PDB entry 7W1M | electron microscopy, 6.50 A resolution (low resolution: residue-level contacts below are approximate; hydrogen-bond / salt-bridge calls are withheld) | chains B and C of the 8 polymer chains in the assembly

# Chain B
Name: Structural maintenance of chromosomes protein 3
From: Homo sapiens
UniProtKB: Q9UQE7 (SMC3_HUMAN); residues 1-1217 here = UniProt positions 1-1217
Sequence (1217 residues; numbered 1 to 1217; the number before each row is that of its first residue):
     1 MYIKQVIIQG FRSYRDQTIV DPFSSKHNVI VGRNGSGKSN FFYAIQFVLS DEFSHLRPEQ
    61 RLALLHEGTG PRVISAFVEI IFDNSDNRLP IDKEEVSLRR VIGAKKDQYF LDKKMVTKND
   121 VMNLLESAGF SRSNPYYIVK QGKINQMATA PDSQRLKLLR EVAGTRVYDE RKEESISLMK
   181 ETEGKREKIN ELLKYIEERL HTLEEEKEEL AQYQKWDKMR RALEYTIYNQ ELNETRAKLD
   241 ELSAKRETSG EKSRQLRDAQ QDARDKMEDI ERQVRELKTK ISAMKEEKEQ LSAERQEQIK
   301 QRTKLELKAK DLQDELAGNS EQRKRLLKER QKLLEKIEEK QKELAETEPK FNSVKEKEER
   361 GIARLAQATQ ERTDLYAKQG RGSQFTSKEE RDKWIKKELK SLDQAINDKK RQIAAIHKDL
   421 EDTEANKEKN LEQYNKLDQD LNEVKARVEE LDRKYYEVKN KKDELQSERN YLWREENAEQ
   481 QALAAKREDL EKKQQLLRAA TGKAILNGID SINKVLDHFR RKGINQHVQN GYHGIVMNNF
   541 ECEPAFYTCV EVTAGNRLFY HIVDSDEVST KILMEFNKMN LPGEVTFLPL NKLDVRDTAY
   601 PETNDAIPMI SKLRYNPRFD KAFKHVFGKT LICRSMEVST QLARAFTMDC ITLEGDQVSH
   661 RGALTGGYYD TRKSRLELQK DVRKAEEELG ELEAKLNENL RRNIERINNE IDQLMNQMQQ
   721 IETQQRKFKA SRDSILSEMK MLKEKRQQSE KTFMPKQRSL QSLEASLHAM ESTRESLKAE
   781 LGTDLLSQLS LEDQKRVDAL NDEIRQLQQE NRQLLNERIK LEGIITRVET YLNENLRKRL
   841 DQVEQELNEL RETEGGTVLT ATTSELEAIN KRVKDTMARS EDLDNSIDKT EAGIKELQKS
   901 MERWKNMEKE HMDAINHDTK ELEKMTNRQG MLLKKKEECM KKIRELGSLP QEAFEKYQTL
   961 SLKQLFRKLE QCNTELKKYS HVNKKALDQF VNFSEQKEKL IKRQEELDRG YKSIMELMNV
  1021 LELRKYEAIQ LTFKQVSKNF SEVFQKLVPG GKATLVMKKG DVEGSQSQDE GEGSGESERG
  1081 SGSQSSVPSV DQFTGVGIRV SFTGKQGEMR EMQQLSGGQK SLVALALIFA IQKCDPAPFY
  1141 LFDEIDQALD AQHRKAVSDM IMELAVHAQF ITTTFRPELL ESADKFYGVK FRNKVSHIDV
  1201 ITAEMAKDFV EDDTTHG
Unresolved in the structure: 257-914, 1061-1091
Small-molecule neighbours:
  - ADP (adenosine-5'-diphosphate), molecule 1: Arg12, Ser13, Gly35, Ser36, Gly37, Lys38, Ser39, Asn40, Ala63, Leu65, His66, Glu67, Gly68, Gln141, Phe1191
  - ADP, molecule 2: Phe1102, Arg1110, Gln1114, Leu1115, Ser1116, Gln1119
UniProt features mapped onto this chain:
  - binding site (ATP): Gly32 to Ser39
  - modified residue: Lys105 (N6-acetyllysine), Lys106 (N6-acetyllysine), Lys140 (N6-acetyllysine), Thr783 (Phosphothreonine), Ser787 (Phosphoserine), Ser886 (Phosphoserine), Ser1013 (Phosphoserine), Ser1065 (Phosphoserine), Ser1067 (Phosphoserine), Ser1074 (Phosphoserine), Ser1083 (Phosphoserine), Lys1190 (N6-acetyllysine)
  - natural variant: Gly380 to Gln384 (deletion: In CDLS3), Glu491 (deletion: In CDLS3)
  - mutagenesis: Lys105 (K105A: 20% loss of sister chromatid cohesion, no effect on cohesin complex assembly; when associated with A-106; K105Q: No effect on sister chromatid cohesion, nor on cohesin complex assembly ...), Lys106 (K106A: 20% loss of sister chromatid cohesion, no effect on cohesin complex assembly; when associated with A-105; K106Q: No effect on sister chromatid cohesion, nor on cohesin complex assembly ...)

# Chain C
Name: Double-strand-break repair protein rad21 homolog
From: Homo sapiens
UniProtKB: O60216 (RAD21_HUMAN); residue numbers follow UniProt; this construct covers 1-631
Sequence (631 residues; each row starts with the number of its first residue):
     1 MFYAHFVLSK RGPLAKIWLA AHWDKKLTKA HVFECNLESS VESIISPKVK MALRTSGHLL
    61 LGVVRIYHRK AKYLLADCNE AFIKIKMAFR PGVVDLPEEN REAAYNAITL PEEFHDFDQP
   121 LPDLDDIDVA QQFSLNQSRV EEITMREEVG NISILQENDF GDFGMDDREI MAEGSAFEDD
   181 DMLVSTTTSN LLLESEQSTS NLNEKINHLE YEDQYKDDNF GEGNDGGILD DKLISNNDGG
   241 IFDDPPALSE AGVMLPEQPA HDDMDEDDNV SMGGPDSPAS VDPVEPMPTM TDQTTLVPNE
   301 EEAFALEPID ITVKETKAKR KRKLIVDSVK ELDSKTIRAQ LSDYSDIVTT LDLAPPTKKL
   361 MMWKETGGVE KLFSLPAQPL WNNRLLKLFT RCLTPLVPED LRKRRKGGEA DNLDEFLKEF
   421 ENPEVPREDQ QQQHQQRDVI DEPIIEEPSA LQESVMEASR TNIDESAMPP PPPQGVKRKA
   481 GQIDPEPVMP PQQVEQMEIP PVELPPEEPP NICQLIPELE LLPEKEKEKE KEKEDDEEEE
   541 DEDASGGDQD QEERRWNKRT QQMLHGLQRA LAKTGAESIS LLELCRNTNR KQAAAKFYSF
   601 LVLKKQQAIE LTQEEPYSDI IATPGPRFHI I
Unresolved in the structure: 1-9, 93-153, 172-320, 395-557, 631
Construct notes: engineered mutation Ala172 (Arg in O60216), Ala279 (Asp in O60216), Ala450 (Arg in O60216)
UniProt features mapped onto this chain:
  - region: Ile154 to Met171 (Interaction with NIPBL)
  - modified residue: Ser46 (Phosphoserine), Ser153 (Phosphoserine), Ser175 (Phosphoserine), Ser249 (Phosphoserine), Thr394 (Phosphothreonine), Ser454 (Phosphoserine), Ser545 (Phosphoserine), Thr623 (Phosphothreonine)
  - cross-link (Glycyl lysine isopeptide (Lys-Gly)): Lys48 (interchain with G-Cter in SUMO2), Lys216 (interchain with G-Cter in SUMO2), Lys418 (interchain with G-Cter in SUMO2)
  - natural variant: Gln197 to Ile631 (deletion: In CDLS4), Pro376 (P376R: In CDLS4), Gly481 (G481R: Found in a radiation-sensitive cancer patient), Cys585 (C585R: In CDLS4), Ala622 (A622T: In MGS)
  - mutagenesis: Met1 to Asp126 (Abolishes interaction with SMC1), Asp126 to Asp282 (Abolishes binding to SMARCA5), Asp276 to Ser280 (Loss of cleavage by caspase-3 or caspase-7), Asp282 (D282E: No effect on cleavage by caspase-3 or caspase-7)

# Chain B / chain C interface
Pairs across the interface (60; chain B residue first):
  Asn123(B) - His22(C)
  Asn123(B) - Arg54(C)
  Glu126(B) - Arg54(C)
  Glu126(B) - His58(C)
  Ser127(B) - Arg54(C)
  Ala163(B) - Leu53(C)
  Gly164(B) - Leu53(C)
  Tyr168(B) - Leu53(C)
  Tyr168(B) - Ser56(C)
  Tyr168(B) - Gly57(C)
  Arg171(B) - Leu61(C)
  Ser175(B) - Val64(C)
  Leu178(B) - His68(C)
  Leu178(B) - Lys72(C)
  Met179(B) - His68(C)
  Glu181(B) - Lys72(C)
  Thr182(B) - His68(C)
  Thr182(B) - Ala71(C)
  Thr182(B) - Lys72(C)
  Lys185(B) - Leu75(C)
  Arg186(B) - Tyr67(C)
  Ile189(B) - Leu75(C)
  Ile189(B) - Cys78(C)
  Leu192(B) - Phe82(C)
  Tyr195(B) - Lys86(C)
  Ile196(B) - Phe82(C)
  Ile196(B) - Ile85(C)
  Arg199(B) - Ile85(C)
  Arg199(B) - Lys86(C)
  Ser980(B) - Arg90(C)
  His981(B) - Arg90(C)
  Val982(B) - Arg90(C)
  Asn983(B) - Ala88(C)
  Asn983(B) - Phe89(C)
  Asn983(B) - Arg90(C)
  Lys984(B) - Phe89(C)
  Lys984(B) - Arg90(C)
  Lys984(B) - Pro91(C)
  Lys985(B) - Ala88(C)
  Lys985(B) - Phe89(C)
  Phe993(B) - Lys84(C)
  Gln996(B) - Lys84(C)
  Leu1000(B) - Leu74(C)
  Leu1000(B) - Asp77(C)
  Leu1000(B) - Cys78(C)
  Arg1003(B) - Phe33(C)
  Arg1003(B) - Leu74(C)
  Glu1006(B) - Leu37(C)
  Glu1006(B) - Glu38(C)
  Glu1006(B) - Ser39(C)
  Leu1007(B) - Leu74(C)
  Tyr1011(B) - Tyr67(C)
  Ile1014(B) - Leu60(C)
  Leu1017(B) - Glu42(C)
  Leu1017(B) - Leu60(C)
  Leu1021(B) - Leu60(C)
  Arg1024(B) - Leu53(C)
  Arg1024(B) - Ser56(C)
  Gln1152(B) - Gln606(C)
  Lys1155(B) - Lys558(C)
Interface residues without a listed pair, chain B (44 interface residues in all): Thr165, Gln989, Gln1004, Gly1010, Ser1013, Ala1151
Interface residues without a listed pair, chain C (34 interface residues in all): Met87, Tyr598

# Overview
44 residues of chain B face 34 of chain C across their interface. Ligands of chain B: ADP. Curated annotation
(UniProt) lists 8 ATP-binding residues and 2 mutagenesis sites on chain B; 7 mutagenesis sites on chain C.
Chain B is Structural maintenance of chromosomes protein 3 and chain C is Double-strand-break repair protein
rad21 homolog, both from Homo sapiens; the structure, Cryo-EM structure of human cohesin-CTCF-DNA complex, was
determined by electron microscopy.
